8RE4 - chains C and M of the 9 polymer chains in the assembly; structure by electron microscopy, 2.80 A resolution.

# Chain C
Name: DNA-directed RNA polymerase subunit beta
From: Escherichia coli K-12
UniProt: P0A8V2 (RPOB_ECOLI); residues 1-1341 here = UniProt positions 1-1341
Sequence (1341 residues; each row starts with the number of its first residue):
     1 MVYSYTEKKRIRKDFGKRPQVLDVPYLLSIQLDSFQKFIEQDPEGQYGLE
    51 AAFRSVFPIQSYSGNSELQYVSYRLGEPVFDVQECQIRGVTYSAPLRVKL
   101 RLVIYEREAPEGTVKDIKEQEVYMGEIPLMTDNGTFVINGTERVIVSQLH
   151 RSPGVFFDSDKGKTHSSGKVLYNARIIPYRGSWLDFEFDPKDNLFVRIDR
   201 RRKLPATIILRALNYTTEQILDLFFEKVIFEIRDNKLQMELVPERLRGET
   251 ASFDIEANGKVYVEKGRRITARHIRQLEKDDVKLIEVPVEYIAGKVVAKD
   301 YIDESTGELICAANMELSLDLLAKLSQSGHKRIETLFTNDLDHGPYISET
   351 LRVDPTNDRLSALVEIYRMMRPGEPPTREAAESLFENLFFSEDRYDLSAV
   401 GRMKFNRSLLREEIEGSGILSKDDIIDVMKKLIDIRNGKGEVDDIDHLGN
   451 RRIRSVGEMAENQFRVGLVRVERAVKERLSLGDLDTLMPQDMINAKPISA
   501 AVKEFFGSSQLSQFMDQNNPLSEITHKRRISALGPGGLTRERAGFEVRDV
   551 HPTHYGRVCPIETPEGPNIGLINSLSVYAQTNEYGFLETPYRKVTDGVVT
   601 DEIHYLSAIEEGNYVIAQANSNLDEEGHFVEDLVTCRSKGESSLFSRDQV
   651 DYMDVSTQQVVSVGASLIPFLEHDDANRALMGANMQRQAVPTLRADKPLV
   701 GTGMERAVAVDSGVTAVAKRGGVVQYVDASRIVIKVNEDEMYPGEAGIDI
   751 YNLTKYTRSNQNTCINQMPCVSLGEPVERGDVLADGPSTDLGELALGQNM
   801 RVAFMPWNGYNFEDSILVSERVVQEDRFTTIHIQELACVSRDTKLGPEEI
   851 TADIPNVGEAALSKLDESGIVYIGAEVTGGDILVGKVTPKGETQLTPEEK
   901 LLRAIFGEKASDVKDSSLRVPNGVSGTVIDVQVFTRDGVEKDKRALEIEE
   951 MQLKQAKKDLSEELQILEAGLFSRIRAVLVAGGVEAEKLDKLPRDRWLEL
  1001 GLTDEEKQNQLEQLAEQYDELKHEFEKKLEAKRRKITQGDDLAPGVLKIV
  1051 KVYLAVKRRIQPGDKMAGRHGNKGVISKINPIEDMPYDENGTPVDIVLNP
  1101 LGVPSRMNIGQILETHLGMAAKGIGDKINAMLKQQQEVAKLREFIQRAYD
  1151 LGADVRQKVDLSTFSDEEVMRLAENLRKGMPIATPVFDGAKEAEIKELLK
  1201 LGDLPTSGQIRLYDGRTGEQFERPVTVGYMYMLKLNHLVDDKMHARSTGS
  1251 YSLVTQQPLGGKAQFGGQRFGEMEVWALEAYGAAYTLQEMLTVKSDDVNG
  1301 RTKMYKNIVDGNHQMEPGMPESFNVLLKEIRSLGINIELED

# Chain M
Name: RNA polymerase sigma-54 factor
From: Klebsiella oxytoca
Notes: engineered mutation(s): R336A
Sequence (380 residues; row label = number of the first residue in the row):
    93 TAGTPSGNGVDYQDDELPVYQGETTQSLQDYLMWQVELTPFTDTDRAIAT
   143 SIVDAVDDTGYLTIQIEDIVDSIGDDEIGLEEVEAVLKRIQRFDPVGVAA
   193 KDLRDCLLIQLSQFAKETPWLEEARLIISDHLDLLANHDFRTLMRVTRLK
   243 EEVLKEAVNLIQSLDPRPGQSIQTGEPEYVIPDVLVRKVNDRWVVELNSD
   293 SLPRLKINQQYAAMGNSARNDADGQFIRSNLQEARWLIKSLESANDTLLR
   343 VSRCIVEQQQAFFEQGEEYMKPMVLADIAQAVEMHESTISRVTTQKYLHS
   393 PRGIFELKYFFSSHVNTEGGGEASSTAIRALVKKLIAAENPAKPLSDSKL
   443 TSMLSEQGIMVARRTVAKYRESLSIPPSNQ
From the paper describing this entry:
  - conformationally variable residues (order/disorder transition): Thr-93 to Asp-106

# Interface between chain C and chain M
Pairs across the interface (65; chain C residue first):
  Phe-80(C) with Ala-94(M)
  Arg-88(C) with Ala-94(M), hydrogen bond (side chain-backbone); Gly-95(M); Thr-96(M), hydrogen bond (backbone-backbone)
  Gly-89(C) with Thr-96(M)
  Val-90(C) with Thr-93(M); Ala-94(M)
  Arg-201(C) with Asn-312(M); Asp-313(M)
  Met-370(C) with Asn-312(M)
  Pro-372(C) with Asn-312(M); Ala-314(M); Asp-315(M); Gly-316(M), hydrogen bond (backbone-backbone)
  Gly-373(C) with Gly-316(M)
  Val-839(C) with Pro-97(M), hydrophobic
  Arg-841(C) with Val-272(M); Ile-273(M), hydrogen bond (side chain-backbone)
  Asp-842(C) with Phe-397(M)
  Thr-843(C) with Glu-270(M)
  Lys-844(C) with Ile-273(M); Gln-387(M), hydrogen bond; Tyr-389(M)
  Asn-856(C) with Ser-263(M)
  Glu-899(C) with Arg-259(M), salt bridge
  Leu-901(C) with Leu-195(M), hydrophobic
  Leu-902(C) with Leu-195(M), hydrophobic; Arg-259(M)
  Ala-904(C) with Asn-229(M)
  Ile-905(C) with Asn-229(M)
  Phe-906(C) with Pro-258(M), hydrophobic
  Ala-910(C) with Arg-259(M), hydrogen bond (backbone-side chain)
  Ser-911(C) with Arg-259(M), hydrogen bond (backbone-side chain); Gln-262(M), hydrogen bond
  Asp-912(C) with Arg-259(M)
  Lys-914(C) with Gln-262(M), hydrogen bond (side chain-backbone); Gln-265(M), hydrogen bond (side chain-backbone)
  Ser-916(C) with Glu-270(M)
  Arg-936(C) with His-391(M), hydrogen bond
  Asp-1040(C) with Ala-94(M)
  Asp-1041(C) with Thr-93(M); Ala-94(M), hydrogen bond (backbone-backbone)
  Leu-1042(C) with Gly-95(M)
  Pro-1044(C) with Val-278(M), hydrophobic; His-391(M), hydrogen bond (backbone-side chain)
  Val-1046(C) with Pro-97(M), hydrophobic
  Ile-1049(C) with Pro-97(M)
  Ser-1250(C) with Glu-115(M); Thr-116(M)
  Tyr-1251(C) with Glu-115(M); Thr-116(M), hydrogen bond (backbone-side chain)
  Ser-1252(C) with Gln-113(M), hydrogen bond; Gly-114(M)
  Leu-1253(C) with Gly-114(M); Glu-115(M); Thr-116(M)
  Val-1254(C) with Pro-110(M), hydrophobic; Gln-113(M)
  Thr-1255(C) with Gln-113(M)
  Leu-1259(C) with Glu-115(M)
  Thr-1302(C) with Glu-129(M)
  Tyr-1305(C) with Trp-126(M); Leu-130(M), hydrophobic
  Lys-1306(C) with Glu-129(M); Leu-130(M)
Interface residues without a listed pair, chain C (51 interface residues in all): Arg-371, Leu-845, Glu-848, Lys-890, Thr-893, Leu-895, Lys-909, Gly-1045, Lys-1051
Interface residues without a listed pair, chain M (46 interface residues in all): Arg-138, Asp-225, Ile-253, Gln-254, Leu-256, Thr-266, Tyr-271, Pro-274, Asp-275, Arg-311, Gln-317, Glu-463, Ser-464

# In short
The interface between chain C and chain M involves 51 residues on one side and 46 on the other; the contacts
include 15 hydrogen bonds and 1 salt bridge. Polar pairs include Glu-899(C)/Arg-259(M), Arg-88(C)/Ala-94(M)
and Arg-841(C)/Ile-273(M). The paper reports conformational variability at Thr-93(M).
Here chain C is DNA-directed RNA polymerase subunit beta (Escherichia coli K-12) and chain M is RNA polymerase
sigma-54 factor (Klebsiella oxytoca). Entry 8RE4 (Cryo-EM structure of bacterial RNA polymerase-sigma54
initial transcribing complex - 5nt pre-translocated complex) was determined by electron microscopy (same
publication as 8REA, 8REB, 8REC, 8RED and 8REE).
